PDB entry 3O2J | X-ray diffraction, 1.95 A resolution | chains A and B

# Chain A (and B)
Molecule: Glutamate receptor 2
Source organism: Rattus norvegicus
Notes: fragment: N-terminal domain; chain B of this document is another copy of the same molecule, construct and numbering; everything in this record applies to it too
UniProtKB: P19491 (GRIA2_RAT); residues 1-379 here correspond to UniProt positions 22-400 (UniProt number = residue number + 21)
Sequence (388 residues; each row starts with the number of its first residue):
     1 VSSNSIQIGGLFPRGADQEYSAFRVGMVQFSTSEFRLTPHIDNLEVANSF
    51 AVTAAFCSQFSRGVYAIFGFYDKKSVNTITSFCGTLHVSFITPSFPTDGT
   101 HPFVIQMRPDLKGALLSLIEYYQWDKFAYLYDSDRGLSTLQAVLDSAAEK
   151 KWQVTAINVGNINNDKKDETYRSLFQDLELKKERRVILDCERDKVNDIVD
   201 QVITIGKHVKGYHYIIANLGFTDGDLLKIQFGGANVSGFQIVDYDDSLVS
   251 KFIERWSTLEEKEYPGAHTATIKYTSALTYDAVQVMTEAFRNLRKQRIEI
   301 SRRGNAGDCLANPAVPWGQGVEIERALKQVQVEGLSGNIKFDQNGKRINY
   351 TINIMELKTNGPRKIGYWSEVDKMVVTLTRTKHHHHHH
Unresolved in the structure: 1-3, 161-179, 379-388 (chain B: 1-5, 205-208, 294-301, 380-388)
Sequence notes: engineered mutation A54 (Asn75 in P19491); expression tag (380-388)
Cystine bridges: C57-C309
Glycans and other covalent adducts: N-acetylglucosamine (NAG) linked to N235
UniProt features mapped onto this chain:
  - glycosylation (N-linked (GlcNAc...) asparagine): N235, N349
From the paper describing this entry:
  - conformationally variable residues (loop rearrangement): L310
  - mutagenesis - F82A/L310A: decreased binding to GluA1
  - mutagenesis - T78V: increased binding to GluA1 (proposed by the authors, not directly observed)
  - mutagenesis - F82A: decreased stability
  - mutagenesis - T78A (Kd 37+/-3.7 nM): decreased stability in response to homodimer

# How chain A and chain B interact
Pairs across the interface (42):
  N48(A) - S81(B)  hydrogen bond
  S49(A) - N77(B)
  S49(A) - S81(B)  hydrogen bond (backbone-side chain)
  F50(A) - S81(B)  hydrogen bond (backbone-side chain)
  F50(A) - F82(B)  hydrophobic
  F50(A) - T85(B)
  F50(A) - L86(B)  hydrophobic
  F50(A) - C309(B)
  T53(A) - F82(B)
  C57(A) - L310(B)  hydrophobic
  K74(A) - N77(B)
  N77(A) - S49(B)
  N77(A) - K74(B)
  T78(A) - T78(B)
  S81(A) - N48(B)  hydrogen bond
  S81(A) - S49(B)  hydrogen bond (side chain-backbone)
  S81(A) - F50(B)  hydrogen bond (side chain-backbone)
  F82(A) - F50(B)  hydrophobic
  F82(A) - T53(B)
  T85(A) - F50(B)
  Y131(A) - Q141(B)  hydrogen bond
  L137(A) - Q141(B)
  Q141(A) - Y131(B)
  Q141(A) - S133(B)
  Q141(A) - L137(B)
  Q141(A) - N158(B)
  L144(A) - L144(B)  hydrophobic
  L144(A) - A156(B)
  D145(A) - Y131(B)
  A148(A) - Q176(B)
  E149(A) - E169(B)
  E149(A) - R172(B)
  E149(A) - Q176(B)
  K151(A) - Q176(B)
  Q153(A) - Q153(B)
  A156(A) - L144(B)
  A156(A) - D145(B)
  I157(A) - D145(B)
  N158(A) - Q141(B)
  N158(A) - D145(B)  hydrogen bond (backbone-side chain)
  C309(A) - F50(B)
  L310(A) - A306(B)
Interface residues without a listed pair, chain A (31 interface residues in all): A54, K73, L86, L140, T155, A314
Interface residues without a listed pair, chain B (34 interface residues in all): A54, K73, L140, A148, T155, I157, S173, G307

# Summary
Chain A and chain B form an interface of 31 and 34 residues respectively; the contacts include 8 hydrogen
bonds. Among the polar pairs are N48(A)-S81(B), S49(A)-S81(B) and F50(A)-S81(B). N-acetylglucosamine is
covalently linked to N235(A). The paper reports that F82A/L310A of chain A reduce binding to GluA1;
conformational variability at L310(A); 4 substitutions were tested in all.
Chain A and chain B are both Glutamate receptor 2 (Rattus norvegicus); the structure, Structure of the GluA2
NTD-dimer interface mutant, N54A, was determined by X-ray diffraction together with 3N6V and 3HSY from the
same study.
